2WPA - chains A and B; structure by X-ray diffraction, 2.51 A resolution.

== Chain A ==
Protein: Cell division protein kinase 2
Source organism: Homo sapiens
Notes: EC 2.7.1.37
Reference sequence: P24941 (CDK2_HUMAN); numbering as in UniProt (aligned over 1-298)
Chain sequence (309 residues; row label = number of the first residue in the row; numbers below 1 keep their minus sign (Gly-4 is residue -4)):
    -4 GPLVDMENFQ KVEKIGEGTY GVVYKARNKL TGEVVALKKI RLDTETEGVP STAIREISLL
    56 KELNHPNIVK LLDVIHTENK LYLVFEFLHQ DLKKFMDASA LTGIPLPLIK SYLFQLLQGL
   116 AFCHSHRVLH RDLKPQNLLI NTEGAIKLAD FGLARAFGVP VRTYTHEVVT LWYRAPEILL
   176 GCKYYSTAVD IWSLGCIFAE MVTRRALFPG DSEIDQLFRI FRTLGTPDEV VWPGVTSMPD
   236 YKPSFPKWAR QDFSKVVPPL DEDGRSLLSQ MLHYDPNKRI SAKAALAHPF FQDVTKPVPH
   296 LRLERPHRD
Unresolved in the structure: -4, 299-304
Ligand contacts: 889 (n-{6,6-dimethyl-5-[(1-methylpiperidin-4-yl)carbonyl]-1,4,5,6-tetrahydropyrrolo[3,4-c]pyrazol-3-yl}-3-methylbutanamide): Ile10, Tyr15, Val18, Ala31, Lys33, Val64, Phe80, Glu81, Phe82, Leu83, His84, Gln85, Asp86, Lys89, Gln131, Asn132, Leu134, Asp145
UniProt features mapped onto this chain:
  - active site: Asp127 (Proton acceptor)
  - binding site (ATP): Ile10 to Val18, Lys33, Glu81 to Leu83, Asp86, Lys129 to Asn132, Asp145
  - binding site (Mg(2+)): Asn132, Asp145
  - site (CDK7 binding): Lys9, Lys88, Lys89, Leu166
  - modified residue: Met1 (N-acetylmethionine), Lys6 (N6-acetyllysine), Thr14 (Phosphothreonine), Tyr15 (Phosphotyrosine), Tyr19 (Phosphotyrosine), Thr160 (Phosphothreonine)
  - natural variant: Pro45 (P45L: In a glioblastoma multiforme sample)
  - mutagenesis: Lys9 (K9F: Reduced phosphorylation by CAK), Thr14 (T14A: 2-fold increase in activity), Tyr15 (Y15F: 2-fold increase in activity), Lys88 to Lys89 (Reduced phosphorylation by CAK), Thr160 (T160A: Abolishes activity), Leu166 (L166R: Reduced phosphorylation by CAK and reduced kinase activity)

== Chain B ==
Protein: Cyclin A2
Source organism: Homo sapiens
Notes: fragment: c-terminal portion, residues 173-432
Reference sequence: P20248 (CCNA2_HUMAN); residues 173-432 here = UniProt positions 173-432
Chain sequence (265 residues; row label = number of the first residue in the row):
   168 GPLGSNEVPD YHEDIHTYLR EMEVKCKPKV GYMKKQPDIT NSMRAILVDW LVEVGEEYKL
   228 QNETLHLAVN YIDRFLSSMS VLRGKLQLVG TAAMLLASKF EEIYPPEVAE FVYITDDTYT
   288 KKQVLRMEHL VLKVLTFDLA APTVNQFLTQ YFLHQQPANC KVESLAMFLG ELSLIDADPY
   348 LKYLPSVIAG AAFHLALYTV TGQSWPESLI RKTGYTLESL KPCLMDLHQT YLKAPQHAQQ
   408 SIREKYKNSK YHGVSLLNPP ETLNL
Unresolved in the structure: 168-174

== How chain A and chain B interact ==
Contacting residue pairs (58):
  Thr41(A) - Lys288(B)  hydrogen bond (backbone-side chain)
  Glu42(A) - Lys266(B)  hydrogen bond (backbone-side chain)
  Glu42(A) - Glu274(B)
  Glu42(A) - Val275(B)  hydrogen bond (side chain-backbone)
  Glu42(A) - Lys288(B)  salt bridge
  Gly43(A) - Lys266(B)
  Gly43(A) - Leu292(B)
  Gly43(A) - Glu295(B)
  Val44(A) - Lys266(B)  hydrogen bond (backbone-side chain)
  Val44(A) - Glu295(B)  hydrogen bond (backbone-side chain)
  Val44(A) - Leu299(B)  hydrophobic
  Ser46(A) - Lys266(B)
  Ser46(A) - Pro272(B)
  Ile49(A) - Leu299(B)  hydrophobic
  Ile49(A) - Leu306(B)  hydrophobic
  Arg50(A) - Lys266(B)
  Arg50(A) - Phe267(B)  hydrogen bond (side chain-backbone)
  Arg50(A) - Glu269(B)  hydrogen bond (side chain-backbone)
  Ile52(A) - Phe304(B)  hydrophobic
  Ser53(A) - Phe267(B)
  Ser53(A) - Phe304(B)
  Ser53(A) - Leu306(B)
  Lys56(A) - Thr303(B)  hydrogen bond (side chain-backbone)
  Lys56(A) - Asp305(B)  salt bridge
  Glu57(A) - Tyr185(B)  hydrogen bond
  Glu57(A) - Met189(B)
  Glu57(A) - Ala307(B)
  Val69(A) - Phe304(B)  hydrophobic
  His71(A) - His296(B)  hydrogen bond
  Thr72(A) - His296(B)
  Glu73(A) - Arg293(B)  salt bridge
  His119(A) - Tyr178(B)
  His119(A) - Ile182(B)
  Ser120(A) - Tyr178(B)
  Ser120(A) - Asp181(B)
  His121(A) - Tyr185(B)
  Arg122(A) - Ile182(B)
  Arg122(A) - Tyr185(B)
  Arg122(A) - Ala307(B)  hydrogen bond (side chain-backbone)
  Arg150(A) - Glu268(B)  salt bridge
  Phe152(A) - Ile182(B)  hydrophobic
  Gly153(A) - Gln313(B)
  Gly153(A) - Thr316(B)
  Gly153(A) - Gln317(B)
  Val154(A) - Thr316(B)
  Pro155(A) - Thr316(B)
  Arg157(A) - Gln228(B)  hydrogen bond
  Arg157(A) - Ile270(B)
  Thr158(A) - Ile270(B)
  Tyr159(A) - Ile270(B)  hydrophobic
  Tyr159(A) - Tyr271(B)
  Glu162(A) - Ile270(B)
  Ser276(A) - Asp177(B)
  Ser276(A) - Tyr178(B)
  Ala277(A) - Tyr178(B)  hydrogen bond (backbone-side chain)
  Lys278(A) - Asp177(B)
  Lys278(A) - Tyr178(B)  hydrogen bond (backbone-side chain)
  Lys278(A) - Asp181(B)  salt bridge
Other interface residues (no listed pair), chain A (34 interface residues in all): Leu54, Ala116, Ala151
Other interface residues (no listed pair), chain B (34 interface residues in all): Leu186, Glu230, Leu263, Asn312

== Summary ==
The chain A/chain B interface involves 34 residues from each chain, with 14 hydrogen bonds and 5 salt bridges.
Polar contacts include Glu42(A)-Lys288(B), Lys56(A)-Asp305(B) and Glu73(A)-Arg293(B). Chain A binds compound
889.
Chain A is Cell division protein kinase 2 and chain B is Cyclin A2, both from Homo sapiens; the structure,
Optimisation of 6,6-Dimethyl Pyrrolo 3,4-c pyrazoles: Identification of PHA-793887, a Potent CDK Inhibitor
Suitable for Intravenous ..., was determined by X-ray diffraction.
